6HV7 - chains B and C of the 28 polymer chains in the assembly; structure by X-ray diffraction, 3.40 A resolution.

# Chain B
Molecule: Proteasome subunit alpha type-3
Source organism: Saccharomyces cerevisiae (strain ATCC 204508 / S288c)
Notes: EC 3.4.25.1
UniProtKB: P23638 (PSA3_YEAST); residues 0-257 here correspond to UniProt positions 1-258 (UniProt number = residue number + 1)
Chain sequence (258 residues; each row starts with the number of its first residue; numbering starts at 0):
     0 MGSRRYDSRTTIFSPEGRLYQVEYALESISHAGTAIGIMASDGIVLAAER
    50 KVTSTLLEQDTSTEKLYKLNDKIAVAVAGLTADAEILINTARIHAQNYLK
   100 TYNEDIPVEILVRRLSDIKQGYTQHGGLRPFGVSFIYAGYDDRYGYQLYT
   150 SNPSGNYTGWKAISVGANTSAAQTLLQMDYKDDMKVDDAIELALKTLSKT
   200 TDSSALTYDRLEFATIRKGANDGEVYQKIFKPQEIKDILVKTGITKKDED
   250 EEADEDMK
Disordered / not traced: 0, 245-257
Curated features (UniProtKB/Swiss-Prot):
  - cross-link (Glycyl lysine isopeptide (Lys-Gly)): Lys99 (interchain with G-Cter in ubiquitin), Lys198 (interchain with G-Cter in ubiquitin), Lys230 (interchain with G-Cter in ubiquitin)

# Chain C
Molecule: Proteasome subunit alpha type-4
Source organism: Saccharomyces cerevisiae (strain ATCC 204508 / S288c)
Notes: EC 3.4.25.1
UniProtKB: P40303 (PSA4_YEAST); residues -1 to 252 here correspond to UniProt positions 1-254 (UniProt number = residue number + 2)
Chain sequence (254 residues; numbered -1 to 252; the number before each row is that of its first residue; numbers below 1 keep their minus sign (Met-1 is residue -1)):
    -1 MSGYDRALSIFSPDGHIFQVEYALEAVKRGTCAVGVKGKNCVVLGCERRS
    49 TLKLQDTRITPSKVSKIDSHVVLSFSGLNADSRILIEKARVEAQSHRLTL
    99 EDPVTVEYLTRYVAGVQQRYTQSGGVRPFGVSTLIAGFDPRDDEPKLYQT
   149 EPSGIYSSWSAQTIGRNSKTVREFLEKNYDRKEPPATVEECVKLTVRSLL
   199 EVVQTGAKNIEITVVKPDSDIVALSSEEINQYVTQIEQEKQEQQEQDKKK
   249 KSNH
Disordered / not traced: -1 to 0, 241-252
Curated features (UniProtKB/Swiss-Prot):
  - modified residue: Thr58 (Phosphothreonine)

# Interface between chain B and chain C
Contacting residue pairs (73; chain B residue first):
  Arg3(B) - Arg4(C)
  Asp6(B) - Tyr2(C)  hydrogen bond
  Asp6(B) - Arg4(C)  salt bridge
  Arg8(B) - Tyr2(C)
  Arg8(B) - Arg4(C)
  Thr10(B) - Leu6(C)
  Thr10(B) - Arg125(C)
  Ile11(B) - Leu6(C)  hydrophobic
  Ile11(B) - Gln17(C)
  Phe12(B) - Gln17(C)  hydrogen bond (backbone-side chain)
  Phe12(B) - Tyr20(C)  hydrophobic
  Phe12(B) - Ala21(C)  hydrophobic
  Phe12(B) - Ala24(C)  hydrophobic
  Phe12(B) - Leu76(C)  hydrophobic
  Phe12(B) - Arg125(C)
  Phe12(B) - Pro126(C)
  Phe12(B) - Gly128(C)
  Ser13(B) - Tyr20(C)
  Pro14(B) - Tyr20(C)
  Pro14(B) - Glu23(C)
  Glu15(B) - Glu23(C)
  Glu15(B) - Arg27(C)  hydrogen bond (backbone-side chain)
  Gly16(B) - Tyr20(C)
  Gly16(B) - Glu23(C)
  Gly16(B) - Ala24(C)
  Gly16(B) - Arg27(C)  hydrogen bond (backbone-side chain)
  Arg17(B) - Arg27(C)
  Leu18(B) - Arg125(C)
  Met38(B) - Asp54(C)
  Arg112(B) - Arg81(C)
  Ser115(B) - Arg81(C)
  Asp116(B) - Arg81(C)  salt bridge
  Asp116(B) - Ile82(C)
  Gln119(B) - Ala78(C)
  Gln119(B) - Asp79(C)
  Gln119(B) - Ile82(C)
  Thr122(B) - Arg125(C)  hydrogen bond (backbone-side chain)
  Gln123(B) - Tyr118(C)
  Gln123(B) - Gly123(C)
  Gln123(B) - Val124(C)
  Gln123(B) - Arg125(C)  hydrogen bond (backbone-backbone)
  Gln123(B) - Phe127(C)
  His124(B) - Gly123(C)
  His124(B) - Val124(C)
  Gly125(B) - Tyr2(C)
  Gly125(B) - Gly123(C)
  Gly126(B) - Tyr2(C)
  Tyr143(B) - Arg56(C)  hydrogen bond (backbone-side chain)
  Tyr143(B) - Ile57(C)  hydrophobic
  Tyr145(B) - Arg56(C)  hydrogen bond (backbone-side chain)
  Gln146(B) - Ile57(C)
  Leu147(B) - Ile57(C)
  Tyr148(B) - Ile57(C)
  Ser153(B) - Ala78(C)
  Gly154(B) - Ala78(C)
  Gly154(B) - Arg81(C)  hydrogen bond (backbone-side chain)
  Asn155(B) - Asn77(C)
  Asn155(B) - Ala78(C)
  Tyr156(B) - Pro59(C)  hydrophobic
  Tyr156(B) - Arg81(C)
  Gly158(B) - Gln53(C)
  Gly158(B) - Asp54(C)  hydrogen bond (backbone-backbone)
  Gly158(B) - Thr58(C)  hydrogen bond (backbone-side chain)
  Trp159(B) - Leu50(C)  hydrophobic
  Trp159(B) - Lys51(C)
  Trp159(B) - Leu52(C)
  Trp159(B) - Gln53(C)
  Trp159(B) - Asp54(C)
  Lys160(B) - Leu52(C)  hydrogen bond (backbone-backbone)
  Lys160(B) - Gln53(C)
  Ala161(B) - Leu52(C)
  Leu175(B) - Leu52(C)
  Gln176(B) - Leu52(C)
Also at the interface, not in a pair above, chain B (41 interface residues in all): Glu108, Thr157, Gln172, Tyr179

# In short
41 residues of chain B and 31 residues of chain C are in contact; the contacts include 12 hydrogen bonds and 2
salt bridges. Polar pairs include Asp6(B)-Arg4(C), Asp116(B)-Arg81(C) and Asp6(B)-Tyr2(C).
Chain B is Proteasome subunit alpha type-3 and chain C is Proteasome subunit alpha type-4, both from
Saccharomyces cerevisiae (strain ATCC 204508 / S288c); the structure, Yeast 20S proteasome with human beta2i
(1-53) in complex with 7, was determined by X-ray diffraction, deposited together with 6HTB, 6HTC, 6HTD, 6HTP,
6HTR, 6HUB and 30 further entries.
